9EBO - chains B and G of the 6 polymer chains in the assembly; structure by electron microscopy, 3.13 A resolution.

[Chain B]
Protein: Guanine nucleotide-binding protein G(I)/G(S)/G(T) subunit beta-1
Organism: Homo sapiens
UniProtKB: P62873 (GBB1_HUMAN); residue numbers follow UniProt; this construct covers 2-340
Chain sequence (340 residues; numbered 1 to 340; the number before each row is that of its first residue):
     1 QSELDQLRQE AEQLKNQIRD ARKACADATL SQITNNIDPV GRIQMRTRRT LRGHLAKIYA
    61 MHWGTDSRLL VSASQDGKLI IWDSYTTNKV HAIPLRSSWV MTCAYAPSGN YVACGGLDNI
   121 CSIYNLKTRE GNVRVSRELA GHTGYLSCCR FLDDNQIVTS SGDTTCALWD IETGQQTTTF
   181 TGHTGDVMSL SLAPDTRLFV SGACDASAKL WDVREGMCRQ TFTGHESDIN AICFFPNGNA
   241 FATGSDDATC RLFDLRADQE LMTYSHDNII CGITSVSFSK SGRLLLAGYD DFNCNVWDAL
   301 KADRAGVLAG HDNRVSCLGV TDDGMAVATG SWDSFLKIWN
Disordered / not traced: 1-3
Construct notes: expression tag (1)

[Chain G]
Protein: Guanine nucleotide-binding protein G(I)/G(S)/G(O) subunit gamma-2
Organism: Homo sapiens
UniProtKB: P59768 (GBG2_HUMAN); residues 5-62 here = UniProt positions 5-62
Chain sequence (58 residues; numbered 5 to 62; the number before each row is that of its first residue):
     5 NTASIAQARK LVEQLKMEAN IDRIKVSKAA ADLMAYCEAH AKEDPLLTPV PASENPFR
Disordered / not traced: 5-7

[How chain B and chain G interact]
Residue-residue contacts (65; chain B residue first):
  L4(B) - S8(G)
  L7(B) - I9(G)
  L7(B) - A12(G)  hydrophobic
  L7(B) - R13(G)
  L7(B) - V16(G)
  A11(B) - V16(G)
  A11(B) - L19(G)  hydrophobic
  L14(B) - V16(G)
  L14(B) - L19(G)  hydrophobic
  L14(B) - K20(G)
  I18(B) - L19(G)  hydrophobic
  I18(B) - R27(G)
  C25(B) - R27(G)  hydrogen bond (side chain-backbone)
  C25(B) - K29(G)
  C25(B) - V30(G)  hydrogen bond (backbone-backbone)
  A26(B) - V30(G)  hydrophobic
  D27(B) - K29(G)  salt bridge
  D27(B) - V30(G)
  D27(B) - S31(G)  hydrogen bond
  A28(B) - V30(G)
  L30(B) - A34(G)  hydrophobic
  I33(B) - A34(G)  hydrophobic
  I33(B) - M38(G)
  T34(B) - M38(G)
  R48(B) - F61(G)
  R49(B) - P60(G)
  R49(B) - F61(G)  hydrogen bond (side chain-backbone)
  S84(B) - F61(G)
  Y85(B) - P60(G)  hydrophobic
  Y85(B) - F61(G)  hydrophobic
  C218(B) - Q18(G)  hydrogen bond (backbone-side chain)
  C218(B) - M21(G)
  C218(B) - E22(G)
  R219(B) - E22(G)
  Q220(B) - I25(G)
  T221(B) - E22(G)  hydrogen bond
  F235(B) - L37(G)  hydrophobic
  F235(B) - Y40(G)  hydrophobic
  F235(B) - C41(G)  hydrophobic
  P236(B) - Y40(G)
  N237(B) - Y40(G)
  D254(B) - A33(G)
  R256(B) - D26(G)
  R256(B) - R27(G)
  R256(B) - I28(G)
  R256(B) - D36(G)  salt bridge
  A257(B) - I28(G)
  D258(B) - I25(G)
  D258(B) - R27(G)  salt bridge
  L261(B) - V30(G)  hydrophobic
  L261(B) - L37(G)  hydrophobic
  S279(B) - D48(G)  hydrogen bond
  K280(B) - E47(G)
  K280(B) - D48(G)  hydrogen bond (backbone-side chain)
  S281(B) - H44(G)
  S281(B) - D48(G)  hydrogen bond
  G282(B) - C41(G)  hydrogen bond (backbone-side chain)
  L300(B) - C41(G)  hydrophobic
  G324(B) - P49(G)
  M325(B) - P49(G)  hydrophobic
  A326(B) - F61(G)  hydrophobic
  V327(B) - L50(G)  hydrophobic
  I338(B) - F61(G)  hydrophobic
  N340(B) - N59(G)  hydrogen bond
  N340(B) - F61(G)
Other interface residues (no listed pair), chain B (52 interface residues in all): E10, Q17, A21, R22, I37, V40, I43, M45, N239, L252, R283, L284, D323
Other interface residues (no listed pair), chain G (36 interface residues in all): A23, A45, L51, R62

[In short]
Chain B and chain G form an interface of 52 and 36 residues respectively, with 11 hydrogen bonds and 3 salt
bridges. Polar pairs include D27(B)-K29(G), R256(B)-D36(G) and D258(B)-R27(G).
Here chain B is Guanine nucleotide-binding protein G(I)/G(S)/G(T) subunit beta-1 and chain G is Guanine
nucleotide-binding protein G(I)/G(S)/G(O) subunit gamma-2, both from Homo sapiens. Entry 9EBO (Peptide 2
(GLP-1 (ACPC18)) bound to GLP-1R/Gs complex (conformer 1)) was determined by electron microscopy (same
publication as 9EBN and 9EBQ).
